Entry 5Y5Z (electron microscopy, 6.70 A resolution (low resolution: residue-level contacts below are approximate; hydrogen-bond / salt-bridge calls are withheld)); this record covers chains V and W of the 26 polymer chains in the assembly.

[Chain V (and W)]
Molecule: V-type ATP synthase, subunit K
From: Thermus thermophilus HB8
Notes: chain W of this document is another copy of the same molecule, construct and numbering; everything in this record applies to it too
Reference sequence: Q5SIT7 (Q5SIT7_THET8); residues -18 to 80 here correspond to UniProt positions 1-99 (UniProt number = residue number + 19)
Amino-acid sequence (99 residues; each row starts with the number of its first residue; numbers below 1 keep their minus sign (Met-18 is residue -18)):
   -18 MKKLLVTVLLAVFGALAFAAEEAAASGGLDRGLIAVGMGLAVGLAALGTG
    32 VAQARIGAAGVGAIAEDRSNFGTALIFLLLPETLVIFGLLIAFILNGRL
Disordered / not traced: -18 to 4

[Chain V / chain W interface]
Contacting residue pairs (9):
  Asp11(V) with Gly8(W)
  Gly18(V) with Val17(W); Gly20(W)
  Ala22(V) with Gly20(W); Gly24(W)
  Leu25(V) with Gly24(W)
  Ala26(V) with Gly24(W)
  Ala33(V) with Gly31(W); Ala35(W)
Other interface residues (no listed pair), chain V (8 interface residues in all): Gly29, Ile37
Other interface residues (no listed pair), chain W (9 interface residues in all): Leu28, Val32, Ala39

[Overview]
8 residues of chain V face 9 of chain W across their interface.
Both chains are V-type ATP synthase, subunit K (Thermus thermophilus HB8). Entry 5Y5Z (V/A-type
ATPase/synthase from Thermus thermophilus, rotational state 2) was determined by electron microscopy (same
publication as 5Y5Y, 5Y5X and 5Y60).
